Entry 2XQB (X-ray diffraction, 2.60 A resolution); this record covers chains H and L of the 3 polymer chains in the assembly.

Chain H:
Protein: Anti-il-15 antibody
Organism: Homo sapiens
Notes: antibody fragment or engineered binder
Chain sequence (236 residues; row label = number of the first residue in the row; a row labelled like 82A-82C holds insertion residues (82A, then the next letters in order)):
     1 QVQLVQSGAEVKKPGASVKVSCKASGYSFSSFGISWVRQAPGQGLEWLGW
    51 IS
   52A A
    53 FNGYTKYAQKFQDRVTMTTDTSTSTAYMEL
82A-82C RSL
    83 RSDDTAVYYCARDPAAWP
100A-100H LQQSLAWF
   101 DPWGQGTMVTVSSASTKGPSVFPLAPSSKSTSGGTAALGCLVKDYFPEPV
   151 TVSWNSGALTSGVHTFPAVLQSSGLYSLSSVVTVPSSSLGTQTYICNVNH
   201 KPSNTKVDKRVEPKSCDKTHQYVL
Unresolved in the structure: 216-224
Disulfides: Cys22-Cys92, Cys140-Cys196

Chain L:
Protein: Anti-il-15 antibody
Organism: Homo sapiens
Notes: antibody fragment or engineered binder
Chain sequence (211 residues; each row starts with the number of its first residue; note: 1 number in that range is skipped by the numbering (no residue carries it; nothing is unmodelled there); a row labelled like 30A-30B holds insertion residues (30A, then the next letters in order)):
     5 TQPPS
    11 ASGTPGQRVTISCSGSTSNL
30A-30B KR
    31 NYVYWYQQLPGTAPKLLIYRDRRRPSGVPDRFSGSKSGTSASLAISGLRS
    81 EDEADYYCAWYDREL
95A-95B SE
    96 WVFGGGTKLTVLQPKAAPSVTLFPPSSEELQANKATLVCLISDFYPGAVT
   146 VAWKADSSPVKAGVETTTPSKQSNNKYAASSYLSLTPEQWKSHRSYSCQV
   196 THEGSTVEKTVAPTECS
Unresolved in the structure: 28-30, 30A-30B, 167, 210-212
Disulfides: Cys23-Cys88, Cys134-Cys193

Chain H / chain L interface:
Residue-residue contacts (62; chain H residue first):
  Val37(H) - Phe98(L)  hydrophobic
  Gln39(H) - Gln38(L)  hydrogen bond
  Gln39(H) - Tyr87(L)  hydrogen bond
  Gln43(H) - Tyr87(L)  hydrogen bond (backbone-side chain)
  Gly44(H) - Tyr87(L)
  Leu45(H) - Pro44(L)  hydrophobic
  Leu45(H) - Tyr87(L)  hydrophobic
  Leu45(H) - Phe98(L)
  Trp47(H) - Glu95B(L)
  Trp47(H) - Trp96(L)
  Trp47(H) - Phe98(L)
  Lys58(H) - Ser95A(L)
  Ala60(H) - Glu95B(L)
  Gln61(H) - Glu95B(L)  hydrogen bond (backbone-side chain)
  Tyr91(H) - Gln38(L)  hydrogen bond
  Tyr91(H) - Thr42(L)
  Tyr91(H) - Ala43(L)  hydrophobic
  Tyr91(H) - Pro44(L)
  Gln100C(H) - Trp96(L)  hydrogen bond
  Ser100D(H) - Tyr91(L)
  Ser100D(H) - Trp96(L)
  Leu100E(H) - Tyr32(L)  hydrophobic
  Leu100E(H) - Tyr34(L)
  Ala100F(H) - Tyr34(L)
  Ala100F(H) - Trp96(L)
  Trp100G(H) - Tyr36(L)
  Trp100G(H) - Leu46(L)  hydrophobic
  Phe100H(H) - Tyr36(L)  hydrogen bond (backbone-side chain)
  Phe100H(H) - Leu46(L)
  Phe100H(H) - Trp96(L)  hydrophobic
  Trp103(H) - Pro44(L)
  Gly104(H) - Ala43(L)
  Phe122(H) - Glu124(L)
  Pro123(H) - Ser121(L)
  Pro123(H) - Glu123(L)
  Leu124(H) - Phe118(L)
  Ala125(H) - Phe118(L)
  Lys129(H) - Leu117(L)  hydrogen bond (side chain-backbone)
  Lys129(H) - Pro119(L)
  Lys129(H) - Thr205(L)
  Lys129(H) - Val206(L)
  Ser130(H) - Thr116(L)
  Ser130(H) - Phe118(L)
  Ala137(H) - Phe118(L)
  Leu141(H) - Tyr177(L)  hydrophobic
  Lys143(H) - Glu124(L)  salt bridge
  Lys143(H) - Lys129(L)
  Lys143(H) - Thr131(L)
  His164(H) - Ala173(L)
  Phe166(H) - Leu135(L)  hydrophobic
  Phe166(H) - Ile136(L)
  Phe166(H) - Ala173(L)  hydrophobic
  Phe166(H) - Ala174(L)
  Phe166(H) - Ser175(L)
  Pro167(H) - Thr162(L)
  Ala168(H) - Thr162(L)
  Val169(H) - Glu160(L)
  Val169(H) - Thr162(L)
  Leu178(H) - Tyr177(L)
  Ser179(H) - Tyr177(L)  hydrogen bond
  Val181(H) - Leu135(L)  hydrophobic
  Lys209(H) - Glu123(L)  salt bridge
Other interface residues (no listed pair), chain H (43 interface residues in all): Gly42, Glu46, Asp101, Gln105, Leu138, Leu170, Ser177
Other interface residues (no listed pair), chain L (42 interface residues in all): Arg50, Gly100, Ala127, Val133, Thr161, Thr163, Ser165, Lys166, Ser168

In short:
The interface between chain H and chain L involves 43 residues on one side and 42 on the other; the contacts
include 9 hydrogen bonds and 2 salt bridges. Polar contacts include Lys143(H)-Glu124(L), Lys209(H)-Glu123(L)
and Gln39(H)-Gln38(L).
Here chain H is Anti-il-15 antibody and chain L is Anti-il-15 antibody, both from Homo sapiens. Entry 2XQB
(Crystal Structure of anti-IL-15 Antibody in Complex with human IL-15) was determined by X-ray diffraction.
